PDB entry 4KRO | X-ray diffraction, 3.05 A resolution | chains A and C of the 4 polymer chains in the assembly

[Chain A]
Name: Epidermal growth factor receptor
Source organism: Homo sapiens
Notes: EC 2.7.10.1; fragment: Extracellular region
UniProtKB: P00533 (EGFR_HUMAN); residues 1-618 here correspond to UniProt positions 25-642 (UniProt number = residue number + 24)
Sequence (624 residues; numbered 1 to 624; the number before each row is that of its first residue):
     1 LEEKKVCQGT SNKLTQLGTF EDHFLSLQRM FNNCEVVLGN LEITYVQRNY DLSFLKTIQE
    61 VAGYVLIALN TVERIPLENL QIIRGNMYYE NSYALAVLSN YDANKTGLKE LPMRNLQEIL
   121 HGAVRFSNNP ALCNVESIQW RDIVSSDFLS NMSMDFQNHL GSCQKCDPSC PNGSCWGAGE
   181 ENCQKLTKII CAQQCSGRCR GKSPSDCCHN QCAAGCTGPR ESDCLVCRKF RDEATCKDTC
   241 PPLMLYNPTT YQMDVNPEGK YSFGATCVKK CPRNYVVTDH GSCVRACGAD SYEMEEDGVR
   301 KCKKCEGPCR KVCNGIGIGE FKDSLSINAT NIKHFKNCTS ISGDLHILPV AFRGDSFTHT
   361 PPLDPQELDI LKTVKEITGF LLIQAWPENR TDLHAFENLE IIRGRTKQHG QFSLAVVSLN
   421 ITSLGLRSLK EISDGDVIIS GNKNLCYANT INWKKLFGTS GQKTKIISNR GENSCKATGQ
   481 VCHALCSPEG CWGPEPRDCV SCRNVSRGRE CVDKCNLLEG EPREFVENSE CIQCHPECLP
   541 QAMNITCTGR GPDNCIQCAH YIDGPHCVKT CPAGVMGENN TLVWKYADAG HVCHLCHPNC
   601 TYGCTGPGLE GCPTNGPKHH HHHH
Disordered / not traced: 1-3, 101-107, 184-207, 605-624
Cystine bridges: Cys7-Cys34, Cys133-Cys163, Cys166-Cys175, Cys170-Cys183, Cys208-Cys216, Cys212-Cys224, Cys227-Cys236, Cys240-Cys267, Cys271-Cys283, Cys287-Cys302, Cys305-Cys309, Cys313-Cys338, Cys446-Cys475, Cys482-Cys491, Cys486-Cys499, Cys502-Cys511, Cys515-Cys531, Cys534-Cys547, Cys538-Cys555, Cys558-Cys567, Cys571-Cys593, Cys596-Cys604
Glycans and other covalent adducts: N-acetylglucosamine (NAG) linked to Asn328, Asn337, Asn389, Asn420
Construct notes: expression tag (619-624)
UniProt features mapped onto this chain:
  - modified residue: Ser205 (Phosphoserine)
  - glycosylation (N-linked (GlcNAc...) asparagine): Asn32 (complex), Asn49, Asn104, Asn151, Asn172, Asn328, Asn337, Asn389, Asn420, Asn504, Asn544, Asn579, Asn599 (high mannose)
From the paper describing this entry:
  - contacts within the chain: Arg310-Glu376 (salt bridge), Glu376-Arg403 (salt bridge)
  - conformationally variable residues (loop rearrangement): Arg310

[Chain C]
Name: Cetuximab light chain
Source organism: Mus musculus, Homo sapiens
Notes: fragment: Fab
Sequence (211 residues; row label = number of the first residue in the row):
     1 DILLTQSPVI LSVSPGERVS FSCRASQSIG TNIHWYQQRT NGSPRLLIKY ASESISGIPS
    61 RFSGSGSGTD FTLSINSVES EDIADYYCQQ NNNWPTTFGA GTKLELKRTV AAPSVFIFPP
   121 SDEQLKSGTA SVVCLLNNFY PREAKVQWKV DNALQSGNSQ ESVTEQDSKD STYSLSSTLT
   181 LSKADYEKHK VYACEVTHQG LSSPVTKSFN R
Cystine bridges: Cys23-Cys88, Cys134-Cys194

[Chain A / chain C interface]
Residue-residue contacts (13):
  Lys443(A) with Trp94(C)
  Lys465(A) with Tyr50(C), hydrogen bond
  Ile466(A) with Asn32(C)
  Ile467(A) with Tyr50(C); Asn91(C)
  Ser468(A) with Asn91(C), hydrogen bond (backbone-backbone); Asn92(C), hydrogen bond (backbone-backbone); Trp94(C)
  Asn469(A) with Asn92(C), hydrogen bond (backbone-backbone); Asn93(C); Trp94(C), hydrogen bond (backbone-backbone)
  Gly471(A) with Asn93(C)
  Asn473(A) with Gln27(C)
Interface residues without a listed pair, chain A (11 interface residues in all): Gly441, Asn449, Glu472
Interface residues without a listed pair, chain C (9 interface residues in all): Pro95, Thr96

[Summary]
Chain A and chain C form an interface of 11 and 9 residues respectively; the contacts include 5 hydrogen
bonds. Polar pairs include Lys465(A)-Tyr50(C), Ser468(A)-Asn91(C) and Ser468(A)-Asn92(C). N-acetylglucosamine
is covalently linked to Asn328(A), Asn337(A), Asn389(A) and Asn420(A). From the paper: conformational
variability at Arg310(A); contacts within the chain involving Arg310(A), Glu376(A) and Arg403(A).
Here chain A is Epidermal growth factor receptor (Homo sapiens) and chain C is Cetuximab light chain (Mus
musculus, Homo sapiens). Entry 4KRO (Nanobody/VHH domain EgA1 in complex with the extracellular region of
EGFR) was determined by X-ray diffraction, deposited together with 4KRM, 4KRN and 4KRP.
